Entry 8QKZ (X-ray diffraction, 1.34 A resolution); this record covers chain AAA.

Chain AAA:
Protein: Carbonic anhydrase 2
Organism: Homo sapiens
Notes: EC 4.2.1.1
UniProtKB: P00918 (CAH2_HUMAN); the author numbering skips numbers that UniProt does not, so the offset changes along the chain: 1-125 = UniProt 1-125; 127-261 = UniProt 126-260
Sequence (260 residues; numbered 1 to 261; 1 number in that range is skipped by the numbering (no residue carries it; nothing is unmodelled there); the number before each row is that of its first residue):
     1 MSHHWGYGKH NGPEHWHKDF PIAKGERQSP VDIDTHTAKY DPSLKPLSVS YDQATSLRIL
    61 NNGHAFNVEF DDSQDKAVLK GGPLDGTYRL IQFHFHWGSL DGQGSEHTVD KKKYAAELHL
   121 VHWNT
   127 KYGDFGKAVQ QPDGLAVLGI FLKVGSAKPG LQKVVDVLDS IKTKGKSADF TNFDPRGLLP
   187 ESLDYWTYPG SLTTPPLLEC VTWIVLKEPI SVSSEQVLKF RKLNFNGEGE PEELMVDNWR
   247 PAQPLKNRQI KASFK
Not modelled in the structure: 1-2
Swiss-Prot annotation at these positions:
  - active site: His64 (Proton donor/acceptor)
  - binding site (Zn(2+)): His94, His96, His119
  - binding site (substrate): Thr199, Thr200
  - site: Tyr7 (Fine-tunes the proton-transfer properties of H-64), Asn62 (Fine-tunes the proton-transfer properties of H-64), Asn67 (Fine-tunes the proton-transfer properties of H-64), Gln92 (Involved in the binding of some activators, including histamine and L-histidine)
  - modified residue: Ser2 (N-acetylserine), Ser166 (Phosphoserine), Ser173 (Phosphoserine)
Ion coordination: Zn2+: His94, His96, His119 (together with KIX)
Ligand contacts: KIX (1,1-bis(oxidanyl)-3,4-dihydro-2,1$L4-benzoxaborinine): Gln92, His94, His96, Glu106, His119, Val121, Phe131, Leu141, Val143, Ser197, Leu198, Thr199, Thr200, Trp209

Summary:
Ligands of chain AAA: compound KIX. His94, His96 and His119 form the Zn2+ site. UniProt lists active-site
residue His64, 3 Zn2+-binding residues and substrate-binding residues Thr199 and Thr200.
Chain AAA is Carbonic anhydrase 2 (Homo sapiens); the structure, Human Carbonic Anhydrase II in complex with
3,4-dihydro-1H-benzo[c][1,2]oxaborinin-1-ol at pH 9.0, was determined by X-ray diffraction, deposited together
with 8QQ9, 8QHO, 8Q7G and 8Q6L.
